PDB entry 8D8L | electron microscopy, 2.60 A resolution | chains P and a of the 35 polymer chains in the assembly

Chain P:
Name: 37S ribosomal protein S16, mitochondrial
Organism: Saccharomyces cerevisiae
UniProt: Q02608 (RT16_YEAST); residue numbers follow UniProt; this construct covers 1-121
Sequence (121 residues; row label = number of the first residue in the row):
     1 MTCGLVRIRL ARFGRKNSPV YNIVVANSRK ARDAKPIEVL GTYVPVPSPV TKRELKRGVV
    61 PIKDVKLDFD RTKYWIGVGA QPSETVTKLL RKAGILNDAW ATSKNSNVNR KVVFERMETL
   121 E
Not modelled in the structure: 1, 107-109, 121

Chain a:
Molecule: 15S ribosomal RNA
Organism: Saccharomyces cerevisiae
Sequence (1713 nucleotides; row label = number of the first residue in the row; numbers below 1 keep their minus sign (U-63 is residue -63)):
   -63 UUUUAUAUAA UAAUAAUAAU AUAUAUAUAU AUAUAUUAUU AUAUUAGUUA UAUAAUAAGG
    -3 AAAAGUAAAA AAUUUAUAAG AAUAUGAUGU UGGUUCAGAU UAAGCGCUAA AUAAGGACAU
    57 GACACAUGCG AAUCAUACGU UUAUUAUUGA UAAGAUAAUA AAUAUGUGGU GUAAACGUGA
   117 GUAAUUUUAU UAGGAAUUAA UGAACUAUAG AAUAAGCUAA AUACUUAAUA UAUUAUUAUA
   177 UAAAAAUAAU UUAUAUAAUA AAAAGGAUAU AUAUAUAAUA UAUAUUUAUC UAUAGUCAAG
   237 CCAAUAAUGG UUUAGGUAGU AGGUUUAUUA AGAGUUAAAC CUAGCCAACG AUCCAUAAUC
   297 GAUAAUGAAA GUUAGAACGA UCACGUUGAC UCUGAAAUAU AGUCAAUAUC UAUAAGAUAC
   357 AGCAGUGAGG AAUAUUGGAC AAUGAUCGAA AGAUUGAUCC AGUUACUUAU UAGGAUGAUA
   417 UAUAAAAAUA UUUUAUUUUA UUUAUAAAUA UUAAAUAUUU AUAAUAAUAA UAAUAAUAAU
   477 AUAUAUAUAU AAAUUGAUUA AAAAUAAAAU CCAUAAAUAA UUAAAAUAAU GAUAUUAAUU
   537 ACCAUAUAUA UUUUUAUAUG GAUAUAUAUA UUAAUAAUAA UAUUAAUUUU AUUAUUAUUA
   597 AUAAUAUAUU UUAAUAGUCC UGACUAAUAU UUGUGCCAGC AGUCGCGGUA ACACAAAGAG
   657 GGCGAGCGUU AAUCAUAAUG GUUUAAAGGA UCCGUAGAAU GAAUUAUAUA UUAUAAUUUA
   717 GAGUUAAUAA AAUAUAAUUA AAGAAUUAUA AUAGUAAAGA UGAAAUAAUA AUAAUAAUUA
   777 UAAGACUAAU AUAUGUGAAA AUAUUAAUUA AAUAUUAACU GACAUUGAGG GAUUAAAACU
   837 AGAGUAGCGA AACGGAUUCG AUACCCGUGU AGUUCUAGUA GUAAACUAUG AAUACAAUUA
   897 UUUAUAAUAU AUAUUAUAUA UAAAUAAUAA AUGAAAAUGA AAGUAUUCCA CCUGAAGAGU
   957 ACGUUAGCAA UAAUGAAACU CAAAACAAUA GACGGUUACA GACUUAAGCA GUGGAGCAUG
  1017 UUAUUUAAUU CGAUAAUCCA CGACUAACCU UACCAUAUUU UGAAUAUUAU AAUAAUUAUU
  1077 AUAAUUAUUA UAUUACAGGC GUUACAUUGU UGUCUUUAGU UCGUGCUGCA AAGUUUUAGA
  1137 UUAAGUUCAU AAACGAACAA AACUCCAUAU AUAUAAUUUU AAUUAUAUAU AAUUUUAUAU
  1197 UAUUUAUUAA UAUAAAGAAA GGAAUUAAGA CAAAUCAUAA UGAUCCUUAU AAUAUGGGUA
  1257 AUAGACGUGC UAUAAUAAAA UGAUAAUAAA AUUAUAUAAA AUAUAUUUAA UUAUAUUUAA
  1317 UUAAUAAUAU AAAACAUUUU AAUUUUUAAU AUAUUUUUUU AUUAUAUAUU AAUAUGAAUU
  1377 AUAAUCUGAA AUUCGAUUAU AUGAAAAAAG AAUUGCUAGU AAUACGUAAA UUAGUAUGUU
  1437 ACGGUGAAUA UUCUAACUGU UUCGCACUAA UCACUCAUCA CGCGUUGAAA CAUAUUAUUA
  1497 UCUUAUUAUU UAUAUAAUAU UUUUUAAUAA AUAUUAAUAA UUAUUAAUUU AUAUUUAUUU
  1557 AUAUCAGAAA UAAUAUGAAU UAAUGCGAAG UUGAAAUACA GUUACCGUAG GGGAACCUGC
  1617 GGUGGGCUUA UAAAUAUCUU AAAUAUUCUU ACA
Not modelled in the structure: -63 to 12, 86-88, 167-171, 211-213, 421-477, 546-549, 564-599, 705-707, 906-910, 1075-1077, 1362-1366, 1529-1535
Ion coordination: Mg2+ site 1 near A33 (its only coordinating residue here); Mg2+ site 2: A55, G115; Mg2+ site 3 near A110 (its only coordinating residue here); Mg2+ site 4: G115, A294; Mg2+ site 5: A116, G117, A294; Mg2+ site 6 near A159 (its only coordinating residue here); Mg2+ site 7: U247, A287, U288; Mg2+ site 8 near U256 (its only coordinating residue here); Mg2+ site 9: G259 (shared with 1 residue of chain Q); Mg2+ site 10 near G270 (its only coordinating residue here); Mg2+ site 11: A312, A313; Mg2+ site 12 near A313 (its only coordinating residue here); 32 more Mg2+ sites not listed

Interface between chain P and chain a:
Residue-residue contacts (68; chain P residue first):
  Thr2(P) - A381(a)  phosphate contact
  Cys3(P) - C141(a)  phosphate contact
  Gly4(P) - A140(a)  phosphate contact
  Gly4(P) - C141(a)  sugar contact
  Leu5(P) - G138(a)  base contact
  Leu5(P) - A140(a)  sugar contact
  Leu5(P) - C233(a)  base contact
  Val6(P) - C233(a)  sugar contact
  Arg7(P) - A381(a)  salt bridge to the phosphate
  Arg7(P) - U382(a)  salt bridge to the phosphate
  Arg9(P) - G380(a)  hydrogen bond to the phosphate
  Arg9(P) - A381(a)  salt bridge to the phosphate
  Leu10(P) - U379(a)  hydrogen bond to the sugar
  Leu10(P) - G380(a)  hydrogen bond to the phosphate
  Arg12(P) - C395(a)  sugar contact
  Arg12(P) - C396(a)  salt bridge to the phosphate
  Arg15(P) - A50(a)  phosphate contact
  Arg15(P) - G51(a)  phosphate contact
  Lys16(P) - A50(a)  phosphate contact
  Lys16(P) - G51(a)  hydrogen bond to the phosphate
  Lys16(P) - C396(a)  phosphate contact
  Lys16(P) - A397(a)  phosphate contact
  Asn17(P) - A50(a)  hydrogen bond to the phosphate
  Asn17(P) - C396(a)  hydrogen bond to the phosphate
  Asn17(P) - A397(a)  hydrogen bond to the phosphate
  Pro19(P) - A521(a)  sugar contact
  Tyr21(P) - A378(a)  hydrogen bond to the sugar
  Tyr21(P) - U379(a)  sugar contact
  Asn27(P) - C233(a)  hydrogen bond to the sugar
  Asn27(P) - A234(a)  hydrogen bond to the phosphate
  Ser28(P) - A381(a)  sugar contact
  Arg29(P) - A110(a)  hydrogen bond to the sugar
  Arg29(P) - A111(a)  sugar contact
  Arg29(P) - A381(a)  hydrogen bond to the phosphate
  Arg29(P) - U382(a)  salt bridge to the phosphate
  Lys30(P) - A111(a)  phosphate contact
  Ala31(P) - A111(a)  phosphate contact
  Ala31(P) - C112(a)  phosphate contact
  Arg32(P) - U379(a)  hydrogen bond to the base
  Arg32(P) - U394(a)  hydrogen bond to the sugar
  Arg32(P) - C395(a)  salt bridge to the phosphate
  Ala34(P) - A316(a)  phosphate contact
  Lys35(P) - G315(a)  phosphate contact
  Lys35(P) - A316(a)  hydrogen bond to the phosphate
  Ile37(P) - C233(a)  phosphate contact
  Pro45(P) - A521(a)  sugar contact
  Val46(P) - A520(a)  sugar contact
  Pro47(P) - A520(a)  phosphate contact
  Arg53(P) - U545(a)  base contact
  Lys63(P) - A521(a)  salt bridge to the phosphate
  Lys63(P) - U523(a)  salt bridge to the phosphate
  Tyr74(P) - U232(a)  phosphate contact
  Trp75(P) - U232(a)  sugar contact
  Trp75(P) - C233(a)  phosphate contact
  Gly77(P) - U142(a)  sugar contact
  Val78(P) - G231(a)  hydrogen bond to the base
  Val78(P) - U232(a)  sugar contact
  Gly79(P) - C141(a)  hydrogen bond to the sugar
  Gly79(P) - U142(a)  sugar contact
  Gln81(P) - C141(a)  hydrogen bond to the phosphate
  Gln81(P) - U142(a)  hydrogen bond to the phosphate
  Ser83(P) - G380(a)  hydrogen bond to the phosphate
  Thr85(P) - U379(a)  hydrogen bond to the phosphate
  Lys88(P) - U523(a)  salt bridge to the phosphate
  Lys104(P) - A387(a)  salt bridge to the phosphate
  Lys104(P) - G388(a)  salt bridge to the phosphate
  Lys104(P) - A524(a)  base contact
  Asn105(P) - A524(a)  phosphate contact
Interface residues without a listed pair, chain P (45 interface residues in all): Ala11, Ser18, Asp33, Tyr43, Lys52, Val86
Interface residues without a listed pair, chain a (35 interface residues in all): U108, A139, U317, U535

Overview:
The interface between chain P and chain a involves 45 residues on one side and 35 on the other, with 21
hydrogen bonds and 11 salt bridges. Polar contacts include Arg32(P)-U379(a), Val78(P)-G231(a) and
Leu10(P)-U379(a). A55(a) and G115(a) coordinate Mg2+ site 2.
Here chain P is 37S ribosomal protein S16, mitochondrial and chain a is 15S ribosomal RNA, both from
Saccharomyces cerevisiae. Entry 8D8L (Yeast mitochondrial small subunit assembly intermediate (State 3)) was
determined by electron microscopy (same publication as 8D8J and 8D8K).
